PDB entry 8CXQ | electron microscopy, 2.30 A resolution | chains D and E of the 6 polymer chains in the assembly

== Chain D (and E) ==
Name: pan-sarbecovirus nanobody 1-22
Organism: Lama glama
Notes: antibody fragment or engineered binder; chain E of this document is another copy of the same molecule, construct and numbering; everything in this record applies to it too
Chain sequence (122 residues; row label = number of the first residue in the row):
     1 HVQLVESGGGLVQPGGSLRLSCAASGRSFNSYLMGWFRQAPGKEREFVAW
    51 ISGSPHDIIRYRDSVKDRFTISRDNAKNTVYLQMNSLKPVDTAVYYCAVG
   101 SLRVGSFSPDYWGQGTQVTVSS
Cystine bridges: C22-C97

== How chain D and chain E interact ==
Contacting residue pairs - 6 pairs, chain D then chain E:
  L11(D) with P41(E)
  V12(D) with P41(E), hydrophobic
  Q13(D) with P41(E); G42(E); K43(E)
  P14(D) with G42(E)
Also at the interface, not in a pair above, chain D (6 interface residues in all): G15, G16
Also at the interface, not in a pair above, chain E (4 interface residues in all): Q117

== In short ==
The interface between chain D and chain E involves 6 residues on one side and 4 on the other.
Chain D and chain E are both pan-sarbecovirus nanobody 1-22 (Lama glama); the structure, SARS-CoV-2 Spike
protein in complex with a pan-sarbecovirus nanobody 1-22, was determined by electron microscopy together with
8CWU, 8CWV, 8CXN, 8CY6, 8CY7, 8CY9 and 5 further entries from the same study.
